Entry 8WT6 (electron microscopy, 2.50 A resolution); this record covers chains A and E of the 10 polymer chains in the assembly.

[Chain A]
Protein: IS621 transposase
Organism: Escherichia coli
Reference sequence: A0A0E0Y1P1 (A0A0E0Y1P1_ECO1C); residues 1-326 here = UniProt positions 1-326
Sequence (328 residues; each row starts with the number of its first residue; numbers below 1 keep their minus sign (Gly-1 is residue -1)):
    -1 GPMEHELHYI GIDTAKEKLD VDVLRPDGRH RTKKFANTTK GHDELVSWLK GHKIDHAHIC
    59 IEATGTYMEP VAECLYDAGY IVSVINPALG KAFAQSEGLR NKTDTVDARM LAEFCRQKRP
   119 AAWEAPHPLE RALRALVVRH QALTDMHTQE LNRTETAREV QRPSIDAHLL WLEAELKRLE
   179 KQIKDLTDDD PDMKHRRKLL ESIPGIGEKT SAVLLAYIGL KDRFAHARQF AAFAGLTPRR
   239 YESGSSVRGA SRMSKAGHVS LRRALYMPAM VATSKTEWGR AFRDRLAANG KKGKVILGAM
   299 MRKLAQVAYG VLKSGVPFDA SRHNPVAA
Not modelled in the structure: -1 to 3, 238-249, 322-326
Differences from the reference sequence: expression tag (-1 to 0)
Metal / ion sites: Mg2+: Asp11, Glu60 (shared with 2 residues of chain G)
What the authors report for this chain:
  - catalytic residues: Asp11, Glu60, Asp102, Asp105, Ser241
  - binding site for target DNA: Gly63, Ser241, Tyr264, Met265, Met268
  - binding site for donor DNA: Gly63, Ser241, Tyr264, Met265, Met268
  - Mg2+ coordination: Asp11, Glu60
  - Mg2+ coordination through a water molecule: Thr12, Asp105
  - mutagenesis - D11A/E60A/D102A/D105A, S241A: abolished catalytic activity
  - binding site for bridge RNA (chain E): Ala61
  - binding site for bridge RNA: Arg27, His28, Thr30, Ala61
  - binding site for target DNA: Asn84
  - binding site for donor DNA: Asn84
  - conformationally variable residues (order/disorder transition): Ser241

[Chain E]
Molecule: bridge RNA
Organism: Escherichia coli
Sequence (180 nucleotides; row label = number of the first residue in the row; numbers below 1 keep their minus sign (G-2 is residue -2)):
    -2 GGGAGUGCAG AGAAAAUCGG CCAGUUUUCU CUGCCUGCAG UCCGCAUGCC GUAUCGGGCC
    58 UUGGGUUCUA ACCUGUUGCG UAGAUUUAUG CAGCGGACUG CCUUUCUCCC AAAGUGAUAA
   118 ACCGGACAGU AUCAUGGACC GGUUUUCCCG GUAAUCCGUA UUUGCAAGGU UGGUUUCACU
Not modelled in the structure: -2 to 36, 96-177

[How chain A and chain E interact]
Pairs across the interface - 83 pairs, chain A then chain E:
  Ala61(A) with G80(E), hydrogen bond to the base; A81(E), sugar contact
  Gly63(A) with A79(E), base contact; G80(E), hydrogen bond to the sugar
  Thr64(A) with A79(E), sugar contact; G80(E), sugar contact
  Met66(A) with G80(E), sugar contact
  Asn84(A) with A81(E), base contact; U82(E), hydrogen bond to the sugar
  Pro85(A) with G80(E), base contact; A81(E), base contact
  Arg132(A) with A81(E), salt bridge to the phosphate
  Val136(A) with G80(E), phosphate contact
  Asp143(A) with C52(E), sugar contact
  Gln147(A) with G53(E), hydrogen bond to the phosphate; G54(E), phosphate contact
  Asn150(A) with G53(E), base contact
  Arg151(A) with G54(E), hydrogen bond to the phosphate; G55(E), salt bridge to the phosphate
  Thr154(A) with G55(E), sugar contact
  Arg221(A) with U83(E), hydrogen bond to the base
  Phe222(A) with U83(E), base contact
  His224(A) with U84(E), stacking on the base
  Ala225(A) with A43(E), sugar contact
  Arg226(A) with C47(E), hydrogen bond to the base; U84(E), hydrogen bond to the phosphate; A85(E), salt bridge to the phosphate
  Gln227(A) with U83(E), hydrogen bond to the phosphate; U84(E), hydrogen bond to the phosphate
  Ala230(A) with U84(E), sugar contact
  Phe231(A) with U82(E), hydrogen bond to the sugar; U83(E), phosphate contact
  Leu234(A) with G48(E), base contact
  Thr235(A) with A85(E), phosphate contact
  Pro236(A) with C47(E), base contact; G48(E), sugar contact
  Arg237(A) with A85(E), hydrogen bond to the sugar
  Arg250(A) with U49(E), phosphate contact
  Met251(A) with G48(E), phosphate contact; U49(E), hydrogen bond to the phosphate; A50(E), sugar contact
  Lys253(A) with A50(E), salt bridge to the phosphate; U51(E), salt bridge to the phosphate
  Ala254(A) with U82(E), base contact
  Gly255(A) with U82(E), hydrogen bond to the base
  His256(A) with A81(E), salt bridge to the phosphate; U82(E), salt bridge to the phosphate
  Val257(A) with U51(E), sugar contact
  Arg260(A) with A50(E), sugar contact; U51(E), salt bridge to the phosphate
  Arg261(A) with U51(E), sugar contact
  Tyr264(A) with A50(E), stacking on the base
  Arg283(A) with G45(E), salt bridge to the phosphate; C46(E), salt bridge to the phosphate
  Leu284(A) with G48(E), base contact
  Lys289(A) with C47(E), salt bridge to the phosphate; G48(E), salt bridge to the phosphate
  Lys290(A) with U49(E), hydrogen bond to the base
  Lys292(A) with U49(E), sugar contact; A50(E), salt bridge to the phosphate
  Val293(A) with G48(E), hydrogen bond to the sugar; U49(E), base contact
  Gly296(A) with G48(E), sugar contact
  Ala297(A) with G48(E), base contact
  Met299(A) with A50(E), sugar contact
  Arg300(A) with C47(E), base contact; G48(E), hydrogen bond to the base
  Lys301(A) with U44(E), salt bridge to the phosphate; G45(E), salt bridge to the phosphate
  Gln304(A) with A43(E), sugar contact; U44(E), hydrogen bond to the phosphate
  Val305(A) with A43(E), sugar contact
  Gly308(A) with A43(E), base contact
  Val309(A) with A43(E), base contact
  Lys311(A) with C42(E), salt bridge to the phosphate; A43(E), salt bridge to the phosphate
  Ser312(A) with A43(E), hydrogen bond to the base
  Val314(A) with A43(E), base contact
  Pro315(A) with A43(E), hydrogen bond to the base
  Phe316(A) with A43(E), base contact
  Asp317(A) with A43(E), hydrogen bond to the base
  Arg320(A) with A43(E), hydrogen bond to the base
  His321(A) with A43(E), hydrogen bond to the base
Other interface residues (no listed pair), chain A (64 interface residues in all): Ile83, Arg156, Ala223, Phe280, Asn287, Tyr307
Other interface residues (no listed pair), chain E (22 interface residues in all): C56

[In short]
64 residues of chain A and 22 residues of chain E are in contact, with 23 hydrogen bonds, 17 salt bridges and
2 aromatic stacking contacts. Polar contacts include Ala61(A)-G80(E), Arg221(A)-U83(E) and Arg226(A)-C47(E).
From the paper: catalytic residues Asp11(A), Glu60(A) and Asp102(A) among others; D11A/E60A/D102A/D105A and
S241A of chain A abolish catalytic activity.
Chain A is IS621 transposase and chain E is bridge RNA, both from Escherichia coli; the structure, Cryo-EM
structure of the IS621 recombinase in complex with bridge RNA, donor DNA, and target DNA ..., was determined
by electron microscopy together with 8WT7, 8WT8 and 8WT9 from the same study.
